Entry 4KTD (X-ray diffraction, 2.00 A resolution); this record covers chains H and L.

Chain H:
Protein: GE136 Heavy Chain Fab
From: Macaca mulatta
Notes: fragment: Fab fragment; antibody fragment or engineered binder
Amino-acid sequence (234 residues; numbered 1 to 222 plus 12 insertion-coded residues; the number before each row is that of its first residue; a row labelled like 82A-82C holds insertion residues (82A, then the next letters in order)):
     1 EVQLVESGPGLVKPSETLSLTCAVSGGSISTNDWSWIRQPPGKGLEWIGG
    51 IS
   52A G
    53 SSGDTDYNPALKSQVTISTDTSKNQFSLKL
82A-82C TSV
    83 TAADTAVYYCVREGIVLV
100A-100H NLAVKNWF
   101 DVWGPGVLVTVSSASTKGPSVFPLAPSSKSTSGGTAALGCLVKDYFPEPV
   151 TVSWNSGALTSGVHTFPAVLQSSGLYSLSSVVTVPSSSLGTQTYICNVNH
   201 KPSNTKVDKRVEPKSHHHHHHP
Disordered / not traced: 1, 127-133, 214-222
Cystine bridges: Cys-22/Cys-92, Cys-140/Cys-196

Chain L:
Protein: GE136 Light Chain Fab
From: Macaca mulatta
Notes: antibody fragment or engineered binder
Amino-acid sequence (219 residues; row label = number of the first residue in the row; note: 1 number in that range is skipped by the numbering (no residue carries it; nothing is unmodelled there); a row labelled like 27A-27C holds insertion residues (27A, then the next letters in order)):
     1 QPVLTQPTS
    11 LSASPGASARLSCTLSS
27A-27C GFT
    28 VGRYSIFWYQQKPGSPPRYLLYYFSDS
54A-54D SQHQ
    55 GSGVPSRFSGSK
66A-66B DA
    67 SANAGLLLISGLQSEDEADYHCAIWHSGAWVFGGGTRLTV
  106A L
   107 GQPKAAPSVTLFPPSSEELQANKATLVCLISDFYPGAVTVAWKADSSPVK
   157 AGVETTTPSKQSNNKYAASSYLSLTPEQWKSHRSYSCQVTHEGSTVEKTV
   207 APTK
Disordered / not traced: 1, 209-210
Cystine bridges: Cys-23/Cys-88, Cys-134/Cys-193

Interface between chain H and chain L:
Pairs across the interface - 63 pairs, chain H then chain L:
  Gln-39(H) / Gln-38(L)  hydrogen bond
  Gln-39(H) / His-87(L)
  Gly-44(H) / Gly-100(L)
  Leu-45(H) / Pro-44(L)  hydrophobic
  Leu-45(H) / His-87(L)
  Leu-45(H) / Phe-98(L)
  Trp-47(H) / Gly-94(L)
  Trp-47(H) / Ala-95(L)  hydrophobic
  Trp-47(H) / Trp-96(L)
  Asp-58(H) / Trp-91(L)
  Asp-58(H) / Gly-94(L)
  Tyr-59(H) / Gly-94(L)
  Pro-61(H) / Ala-95(L)
  Tyr-91(H) / Gln-38(L)  hydrogen bond
  Tyr-91(H) / Pro-43(L)  hydrophobic
  Val-100(H) / Tyr-49(L)
  Asn-100A(H) / Ser-54(L)  hydrogen bond (side chain-backbone)
  Asn-100A(H) / Ser-54A(L)
  Lys-100E(H) / Ser-32(L)  hydrogen bond
  Lys-100E(H) / Tyr-49(L)
  Asn-100F(H) / Phe-34(L)
  Asn-100F(H) / Trp-96(L)
  Trp-100G(H) / Tyr-36(L)
  Trp-100G(H) / Tyr-46(L)
  Phe-100H(H) / Tyr-36(L)  hydrogen bond (backbone-side chain)
  Phe-100H(H) / Tyr-46(L)
  Phe-100H(H) / Trp-96(L)
  Phe-100H(H) / Phe-98(L)  hydrophobic
  Trp-103(H) / Pro-43(L)  hydrophobic
  Trp-103(H) / Pro-44(L)
  Gly-104(H) / Pro-43(L)
  Val-121(H) / Glu-123(L)
  Phe-122(H) / Ser-121(L)
  Phe-122(H) / Glu-123(L)
  Phe-122(H) / Glu-124(L)
  Pro-123(H) / Ser-121(L)
  Pro-123(H) / Glu-123(L)
  Leu-124(H) / Phe-118(L)
  Ala-125(H) / Phe-118(L)
  Ala-137(H) / Phe-118(L)
  Leu-141(H) / Thr-131(L)
  Leu-141(H) / Tyr-177(L)  hydrophobic
  Lys-143(H) / Glu-124(L)
  Lys-143(H) / Lys-129(L)
  Lys-143(H) / Thr-131(L)
  Asp-144(H) / Lys-129(L)
  His-164(H) / Gln-167(L)  hydrogen bond
  Phe-166(H) / Leu-135(L)  hydrophobic
  Phe-166(H) / Gln-167(L)
  Phe-166(H) / Ala-173(L)  hydrophobic
  Phe-166(H) / Ala-174(L)
  Phe-166(H) / Ser-175(L)
  Pro-167(H) / Thr-162(L)
  Val-169(H) / Glu-160(L)
  Val-169(H) / Thr-162(L)
  Val-169(H) / Tyr-177(L)  hydrophobic
  Leu-170(H) / Glu-160(L)
  Gln-171(H) / Glu-160(L)
  Leu-178(H) / Tyr-177(L)
  Ser-179(H) / Val-133(L)
  Ser-179(H) / Tyr-177(L)  hydrogen bond (backbone-side chain)
  Val-181(H) / Leu-135(L)  hydrophobic
  Lys-209(H) / Glu-123(L)  salt bridge
Other interface residues (no listed pair), chain H (45 interface residues in all): Ile-37, Gly-42, Glu-46, Asn-60, Val-98, Pro-105, Leu-138, Ala-168, Ser-172, Ser-177
Other interface residues (no listed pair), chain L (45 interface residues in all): Ser-42, Gln-54B, His-54C, Asp-85, Gly-99, Arg-103, Thr-116, Ile-136, Thr-161, Thr-163, Ser-165, Ser-168, Ser-179

Overview:
Chain H and chain L each contribute 45 residues to their interface, with 7 hydrogen bonds and 1 salt bridge.
Among the polar pairs are Lys-209(H)/Glu-123(L), Gln-39(H)/Gln-38(L) and Tyr-91(H)/Gln-38(L).
Here chain H is GE136 Heavy Chain Fab and chain L is GE136 Light Chain Fab, both from Macaca mulatta. Entry
4KTD (Fab fragment of HIV vaccine-elicited CD4bs-directed antibody, GE136, from non-human primate) was
determined by X-ray diffraction together with 4KTE from the same study.
